PDB entry 7TVE | electron microscopy, 3.80 A resolution | chains F and G of the 7 polymer chains in the assembly

== Chain F ==
Protein: Non-structural maintenance of chromosome element 3
From: Saccharomyces cerevisiae W303
UniProt: Q05541 (NSE3_YEAST); residues 1-303 here = UniProt positions 1-303
Amino-acid sequence (305 residues; numbered 0 to 304; the number before each row is that of its first residue; numbering starts at 0):
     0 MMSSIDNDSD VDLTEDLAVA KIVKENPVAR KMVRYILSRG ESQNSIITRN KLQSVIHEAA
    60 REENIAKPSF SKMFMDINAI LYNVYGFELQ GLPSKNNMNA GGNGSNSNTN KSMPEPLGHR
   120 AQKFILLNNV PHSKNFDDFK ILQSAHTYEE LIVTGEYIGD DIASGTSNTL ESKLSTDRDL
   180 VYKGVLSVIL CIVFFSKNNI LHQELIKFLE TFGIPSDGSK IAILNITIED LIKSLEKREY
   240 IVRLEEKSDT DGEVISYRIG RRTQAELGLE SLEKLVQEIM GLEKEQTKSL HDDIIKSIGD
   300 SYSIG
Not modelled in the structure: 0-11, 95-116, 304
Differences from the reference sequence: initiating methionine (0); expression tag (304)
What the authors report for this chain:
  - binding site for the 68-nt DNA strand: R48, K66, R119, K236
  - mutagenesis - R48A/K50A/K66A/K94A/R119A/K122A/K232A/K236A: abolished growth
  - conformationally variable residues (domain motion): K50, K66, K122 (proposed by the authors, not directly observed)

== Chain G ==
Protein: Non-structural maintenance of chromosome element 4
From: Saccharomyces cerevisiae W303
UniProt: P43124 (NSE4_YEAST); residue numbers follow UniProt; this construct covers 1-402
Amino-acid sequence (403 residues; numbered 1 to 403; the number before each row is that of its first residue):
     1 MSSTVISRKR RNSTVTEPDS SGETRKQKKS RSDEKSSSSK DGDPQLEFKV LQGYRDLESE
    61 MHKGRAQVTR TGDIGVAMDN LNAVDSLFNK VIGIKNNGLF AHDARAMVSI SELAQISVRN
   121 LKFDDSRSMV NLENIVNSLK RYMLKEHFKL NNIAENRNDL TLAADEQSAA DQQEESDGDI
   181 DRTPDDNHTD KATSSFKATS MRHSYLQQFS HYNEFSQFNW FRIGALYNTI SKNAPITDHL
   241 MGPLSIEKKP RVLTQRRRNN DQVGEKITAE KITQHSLNST QQETTPEQVK KCFKKLSKKL
   301 GPEGSINLFK FIIDPNSFSR SIENLFYTSF LIKEGKLLME HDEEGLPTIK IKQSISHTDS
   361 RSKEIERQRR RAAHQNHIIF QMDMPTWRKL IKKYNITSPF LDG
Not modelled in the structure: 1-42, 159-191, 268-284, 400-403
Differences from the reference sequence: expression tag (403)
What the authors report for this chain:
  - mutagenesis - R251E/R256E/R257E/R258E: decreased growth

== How chain F and chain G interact ==
Pairs across the interface - 104 pairs, chain F then chain G:
  L36(F) with I236(G)
  G39(F) with I236(G)
  E40(F) with A234(G); I236(G), hydrogen bond (backbone-backbone); T237(G)
  F86(F) with P235(G); I236(G), hydrophobic
  L126(F) with K232(G)
  N127(F) with K232(G), hydrogen bond (backbone-backbone); N233(G)
  H131(F) with S231(G); K232(G)
  K133(F) with I230(G)
  D136(F) with T229(G), hydrogen bond
  K139(F) with T229(G)
  I140(F) with A225(G); L226(G), hydrophobic; T229(G)
  S143(F) with F221(G); A225(G)
  A144(F) with E146(G); F221(G); R222(G)
  T146(F) with F221(G)
  Y147(F) with E146(G); H147(G), hydrogen bond; L150(G); Q217(G); N219(G)
  I151(F) with S216(G)
  G154(F) with S216(G)
  L179(F) with G224(G); A225(G)
  V180(F) with W220(G), hydrophobic; F221(G), hydrophobic
  K182(F) with I223(G); G224(G); Y227(G); N228(G), hydrogen bond; N233(G)
  G183(F) with W220(G); I223(G); G224(G)
  S186(F) with L139(G); I223(G)
  V187(F) with L139(G), hydrophobic
  I191(F) with L132(G), hydrophobic; V136(G), hydrophobic
  F194(F) with V130(G); L132(G)
  S195(F) with L132(G)
  K196(F) with K122(G)
  N198(F) with N120(G)
  F207(F) with L132(G), hydrophobic; E133(G); V136(G), hydrophobic
  E209(F) with N213(G)
  T210(F) with K140(G), hydrogen bond; Y212(G)
  F211(F) with V136(G), hydrophobic; K140(G); E214(G); F215(G); F218(G); W220(G)
  G212(F) with N213(G); E214(G); F215(G)
  I213(F) with W220(G), hydrophobic
  I220(F) with F215(G), hydrophobic
  I222(F) with F215(G), hydrophobic; F221(G), hydrophobic
  Y239(F) with Y227(G), hydrogen bond
  E245(F) with R65(G); T69(G)
  K246(F) with H62(G)
  D248(F) with H62(G), salt bridge
  T249(F) with K63(G)
  R257(F) with R119(G)
  R261(F) with N233(G)
  E265(F) with Y227(G); S231(G), hydrogen bond (backbone-side chain); K232(G); N233(G), hydrogen bond (side chain-backbone); A234(G)
  S270(F) with I230(G)
  E277(F) with Y142(G)
  I278(F) with S138(G), hydrogen bond (backbone-side chain); L139(G); R141(G), hydrogen bond (backbone-side chain); I223(G), hydrophobic
  M279(F) with M129(G); I135(G), hydrophobic; S138(G); R141(G); R202(G)
  G280(F) with R141(G)
  Q285(F) with M129(G)
  K287(F) with A192(G)
  S288(F) with M129(G)
  L289(F) with V130(G), hydrophobic
  D292(F) with V130(G)
  S296(F) with V130(G)
  D299(F) with R119(G), salt bridge
Other interface residues (no listed pair), chain F (78 interface residues in all): S41, S44, L125, N128, L141, H145, E148, L150, Y156, V184, C190, A221, S247, D250, V253, A264, L266, K273, L274, V275, L281, I293
Other interface residues (no listed pair), chain G (56 interface residues in all): A66, R70, N134, M143, T193, S195, S210

== Overview ==
The interface between chain F and chain G involves 78 residues on one side and 56 on the other; the contacts
include 11 hydrogen bonds and 2 salt bridges. Polar pairs include D248(F)-H62(G), D299(F)-R119(G) and
D136(F)-T229(G). From the paper: a binding site for the 68-nt DNA strand at R48(F), K66(F) and R119(F) among
others; R48A/K50A/K66A/K94A/R119A/K122A/K232A/K236A of chain F abolish growth.
Chain F is Non-structural maintenance of chromosome element 3 and chain G is Non-structural maintenance of
chromosome element 4, both from Saccharomyces cerevisiae W303; the structure, ATP and DNA bound SMC5/6 core
complex, was determined by electron microscopy.
